Entry 2Z8E (X-ray diffraction, 1.99 A resolution); this record covers chain A.

[Chain A]
Molecule: Galacto-N-biose/lacto-N-biose I transporter substrate-binding protein
From: Bifidobacterium longum
Notes: fragment: solute binding protein
UniProt: A8W790 (A8W790_BIFLO); numbering as in UniProt (aligned over 28-438)
Chain sequence (412 residues; numbered 27 to 438; the number before each row is that of its first residue):
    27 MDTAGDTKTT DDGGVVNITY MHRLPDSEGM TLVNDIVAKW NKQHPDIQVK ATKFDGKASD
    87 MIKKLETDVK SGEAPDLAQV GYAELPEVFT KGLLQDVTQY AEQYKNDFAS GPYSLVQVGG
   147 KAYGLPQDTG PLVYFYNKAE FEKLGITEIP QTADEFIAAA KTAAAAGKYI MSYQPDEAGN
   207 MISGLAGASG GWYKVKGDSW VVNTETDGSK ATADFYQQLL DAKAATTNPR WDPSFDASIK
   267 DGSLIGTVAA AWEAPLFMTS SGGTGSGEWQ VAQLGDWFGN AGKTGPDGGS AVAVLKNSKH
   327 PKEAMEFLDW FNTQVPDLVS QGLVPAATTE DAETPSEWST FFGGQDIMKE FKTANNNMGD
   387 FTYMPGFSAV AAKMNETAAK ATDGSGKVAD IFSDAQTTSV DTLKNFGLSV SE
Not modelled in the structure: 27-36, 438
Construct notes: initiating methionine (27)
Bound ions: Zn2+ site 1: Asp38, His326, Glu329; Zn2+ site 2: His70, Asp72

[Overview]
The Zn2+ site 1 is built by Asp38, His326 and Glu329. His70 and Asp72 form the Zn2+ site 2.
Chain A is Galacto-N-biose/lacto-N-biose I transporter substrate-binding protein (Bifidobacterium longum); the
structure, The galacto-N-biose-/lacto-N-biose I-binding protein (GL-BP) of the ABC transporter from
Bifidobacterium longum in complex with galacto-N-biose, was determined by X-ray diffraction together with 2Z8D
and 2Z8F from the same study.
